PDB entry 6X62 | electron microscopy, 3.50 A resolution | chains EK and Ed of the 117 polymer chains in the assembly

[Chain EK]
Protein: Inner membrane lipoprotein YiaD
Organism: Legionella pneumophila
UniProtKB: O53086 (O53086_LEGPN); numbering as in UniProt (aligned over 1-189)
Chain sequence (189 residues; row label = number of the first residue in the row):
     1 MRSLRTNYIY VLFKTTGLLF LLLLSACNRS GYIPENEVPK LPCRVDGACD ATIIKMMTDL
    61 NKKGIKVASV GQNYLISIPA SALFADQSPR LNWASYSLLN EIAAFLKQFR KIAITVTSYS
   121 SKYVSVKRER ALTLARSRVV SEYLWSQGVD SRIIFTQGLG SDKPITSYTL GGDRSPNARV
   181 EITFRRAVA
Unresolved in the structure: 1-40, 189

[Chain Ed]
Protein: DotD
Organism: Legionella pneumophila
UniProtKB: O52183 (O52183_LEGPN); residues 1-163 here = UniProt positions 1-163
Chain sequence (163 residues; each row starts with the number of its first residue):
     1 MNNNKIVIMF IFSALLAGCA GTMKFKKPPI NNPSDDATIK LAEAAVSVSD SMLEMAKVEK
    61 VITPPSKDNT LTIPNAYNLQ ARASVDWSGP IEELTARIAK AAHFRFRVLG KSPSVPVLIS
   121 ISTKDESLAE ILRDIDYQAG KKASIHVYPN SQVVELRYAK IYS
Unresolved in the structure: 1-23, 162-163

[Interface between chain EK and chain Ed]
Contacting residue pairs - 30 pairs, chain EK then chain Ed:
  Ile-112(EK) / Arg-97(Ed)
  Ala-113(EK) / Arg-97(Ed)
  Arg-130(EK) / Tyr-77(Ed)  hydrogen bond
  Leu-134(EK) / Arg-82(Ed)
  Arg-138(EK) / Arg-82(Ed)
  Arg-138(EK) / Asp-125(Ed)  salt bridge
  Glu-142(EK) / Asp-125(Ed)
  Trp-145(EK) / Ser-84(Ed)
  Trp-145(EK) / Val-85(Ed)
  Trp-145(EK) / Asp-86(Ed)
  Ser-151(EK) / Asp-86(Ed)
  Arg-152(EK) / Ser-84(Ed)
  Arg-152(EK) / Val-85(Ed)
  Arg-152(EK) / Asp-86(Ed)  salt bridge
  Arg-152(EK) / Trp-87(Ed)
  Ile-153(EK) / Ser-84(Ed)
  Ile-153(EK) / Val-85(Ed)  hydrophobic
  Ile-153(EK) / Leu-94(Ed)  hydrophobic
  Ile-153(EK) / Arg-97(Ed)
  Ile-154(EK) / Ala-83(Ed)
  Ile-154(EK) / Ser-84(Ed)  hydrogen bond (backbone-backbone)
  Phe-155(EK) / Arg-82(Ed)
  Phe-155(EK) / Ala-83(Ed)  hydrophobic
  Phe-155(EK) / Arg-97(Ed)
  Phe-155(EK) / Ile-98(Ed)  hydrophobic
  Phe-155(EK) / Ala-101(Ed)  hydrophobic
  Thr-156(EK) / Ala-81(Ed)
  Thr-156(EK) / Arg-82(Ed)  hydrogen bond (backbone-backbone)
  Gln-157(EK) / Ala-81(Ed)
  Gln-157(EK) / Ala-101(Ed)
Also at the interface, not in a pair above, chain Ed (16 interface residues in all): Gln-80, Lys-124, Leu-128

[In short]
The interface between chain EK and chain Ed involves 14 residues on one side and 16 on the other, with 3
hydrogen bonds and 2 salt bridges. Among the polar pairs are Arg-138(EK)/Asp-125(Ed), Arg-152(EK)/Asp-86(Ed)
and Arg-130(EK)/Tyr-77(Ed).
Here chain EK is Inner membrane lipoprotein YiaD and chain Ed is DotD, both from Legionella pneumophila. Entry
6X62 (Legionella pneumophila Dot T4SS OMC) was determined by electron microscopy together with 6X66, 6X64 and
6X65 from the same study.
